6SE6 - chains G and I of the 11 polymer chains in the assembly; structure by electron microscopy, 3.50 A resolution.

== Chain G ==
Molecule: Histone H2A type 2-A
Source organism: Homo sapiens
UniProt: Q6FI13 (H2A2A_HUMAN); residues 0-129 here correspond to UniProt positions 1-130 (UniProt number = residue number + 1)
Chain sequence (130 residues; numbered 0 to 129; the number before each row is that of its first residue; numbering starts at 0):
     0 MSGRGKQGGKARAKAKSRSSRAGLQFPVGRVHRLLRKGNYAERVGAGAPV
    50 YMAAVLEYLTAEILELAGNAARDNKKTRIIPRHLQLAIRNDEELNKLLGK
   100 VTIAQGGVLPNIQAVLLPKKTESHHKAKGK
Disordered / not traced: 0-9, 118-129

== Chain I ==
Molecule: 145-nt DNA strand
Source organism: synthetic construct
Sequence (145 nucleotides; each row starts with the number of its first residue; numbers below 1 keep their minus sign (DA-72 is residue -72)):
   -72 ATCAGAATCCCGGTGCCGAGGCCGCTCAATTGGTCGTAGACAGCTCTAGC
   -22 ACCGCTTAAACGCACGTACGCGCTGTCCCCCGCGTTTTAACCGCCAAGGG
    28 GATTACTCCCTAGTCTCCAGGCACGTGTCAGATATATACATCGAT

== How chain G and chain I interact ==
Residue-residue contacts - 16 pairs, chain G then chain I:
  Arg11(G) with DT43(I), base contact; DC44(I), sugar contact
  Lys13(G) with DA46(I), salt bridge to the phosphate
  Arg29(G) with DG48(I), sugar contact; DC49(I), salt bridge to the phosphate
  Arg42(G) with DT38(I), sugar contact; DA39(I), phosphate contact
  Val43(G) with DT38(I), sugar contact; DA39(I), hydrogen bond to the phosphate
  Gly44(G) with DT38(I), phosphate contact
  Ala45(G) with DT38(I), hydrogen bond to the phosphate
  Lys75(G) with DG58(I), phosphate contact
  Thr76(G) with DA57(I), hydrogen bond to the phosphate; DG58(I), hydrogen bond to the phosphate
  Arg77(G) with DA57(I), sugar contact; DG58(I), hydrogen bond to the phosphate
Other interface residues (no listed pair), chain G (12 interface residues in all): Pro26, His31
Other interface residues (no listed pair), chain I (10 interface residues in all): DA59

== In short ==
12 residues of chain G face 10 of chain I across their interface; the contacts include 5 hydrogen bonds and 2
salt bridges. Among the polar pairs are Val43(G)-DA39(I), Ala45(G)-DT38(I) and Thr76(G)-DA57(I).
Here chain G is Histone H2A type 2-A (Homo sapiens) and chain I is a 145-nt DNA strand (synthetic construct).
Entry 6SE6 (Class2 : CENP-A nucleosome in complex with CENP-C central region) was determined by electron
microscopy, deposited together with 6SE0, 6SEE, 6SEF and 6SEG.
